PDB entry 8BBP | X-ray diffraction, 1.07 A resolution | chains A and B

Chain A:
Protein: Ferulic acid esterase
Organism: uncultured bacterium
Notes: EC 3.1.1.73
UniProtKB: A0A5S8WFA0 (A0A5S8WFA0_9BACT); numbering as in UniProt (aligned over 1-386)
Sequence (388 residues; row label = number of the first residue in the row):
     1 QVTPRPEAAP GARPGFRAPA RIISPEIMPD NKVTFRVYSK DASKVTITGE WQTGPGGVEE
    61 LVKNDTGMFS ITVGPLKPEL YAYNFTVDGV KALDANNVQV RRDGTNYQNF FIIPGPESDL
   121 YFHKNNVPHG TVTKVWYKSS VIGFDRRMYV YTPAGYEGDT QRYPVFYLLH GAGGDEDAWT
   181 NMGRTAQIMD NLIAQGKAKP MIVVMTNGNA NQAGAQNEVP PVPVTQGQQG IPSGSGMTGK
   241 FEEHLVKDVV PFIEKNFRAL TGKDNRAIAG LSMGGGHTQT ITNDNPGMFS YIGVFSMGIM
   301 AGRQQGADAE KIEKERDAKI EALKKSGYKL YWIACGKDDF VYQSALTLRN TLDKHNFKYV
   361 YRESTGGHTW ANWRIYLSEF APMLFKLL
Disordered / not traced: 1-20, 225-236, 301-312
Differences from the reference sequence: expression tag (387-388)

Chain B:
Protein: Ferulic acid esterase
Organism: uncultured bacterium
Notes: EC 3.1.1.73
UniProtKB: A0A5S8WFA0 (A0A5S8WFA0_9BACT); residues 1-386 here = UniProt positions 1-386
Sequence (388 residues; row label = number of the first residue in the row):
     1 QVTPRPEAAP GARPGFRAPA RIISPEIMPD NKVTFRVYSK DASKVTITGE WQTGPGGVEE
    61 LVKNDTGMFS ITVGPLKPEL YAYNFTVDGV KALDANNVQV RRDGTNYQNF FIIPGPESDL
   121 YFHKNNVPHG TVTKVWYKSS VIGFDRRMYV YTPAGYEGDT QRYPVFYLLH GAGGDEDAWT
   181 NMGRTAQIMD NLIAQGKAKP MIVVMTNGNA NQAGAQNEVP PVPVTQGQQG IPSGSGMTGK
   241 FEEHLVKDVV PFIEKNFRAL TGKDNRAIAG LSMGGGHTQT ITNDNPGMFS YIGVFSMGIM
   301 AGRQQGGDAE KIEKERDAKI EALKKSGYKL YWIACGKDDF VYQSALTLRN TLDKHNFKYV
   361 YRESTGGHTW ANWRIYLSEF APMLFKLL
Disordered / not traced: 1-19, 55-56, 224-237, 302-306, 387-388
Differences from the reference sequence: conflict Gly307 (Ala in A0A5S8WFA0); expression tag (387-388)

Interface between chain A and chain B:
Contacting residue pairs - 70 pairs, chain A then chain B:
  Val37(A) - Val90(B)  hydrophobic
  Tyr38(A) - Val90(B)
  Ser39(A) - Asp88(B)  hydrogen bond (side chain-backbone)
  Ser39(A) - Gly89(B)
  Ser39(A) - Val90(B)
  Asp41(A) - Asp88(B)
  Ala42(A) - Asp88(B)  hydrogen bond (backbone-backbone)
  Val87(A) - Val87(B)
  Val87(A) - Val90(B)  hydrophobic
  Asp88(A) - Ser39(B)  hydrogen bond (backbone-side chain)
  Asp88(A) - Asp41(B)
  Asp88(A) - Ala42(B)  hydrogen bond (backbone-backbone)
  Asp88(A) - Asp88(B)
  Gly89(A) - Ser39(B)
  Val90(A) - Val37(B)  hydrophobic
  Val90(A) - Ser39(B)
  Val90(A) - Val87(B)  hydrophobic
  Lys91(A) - Ala92(B)
  Ala92(A) - Lys91(B)
  Val98(A) - Tyr107(B)  hydrogen bond (backbone-side chain)
  Val98(A) - Gln216(B)
  Val98(A) - Asn217(B)
  Val100(A) - Tyr107(B)
  Gly104(A) - Val98(B)
  Tyr107(A) - Val98(B)  hydrogen bond (side chain-backbone)
  Tyr107(A) - Val100(B)
  His123(A) - Trp136(B)
  His123(A) - Glu218(B)
  His123(A) - Val219(B)
  His123(A) - Pro220(B)
  Asn125(A) - Val219(B)
  Asn125(A) - Pro220(B)  hydrogen bond (side chain-backbone)
  Asn125(A) - Pro221(B)  hydrogen bond (side chain-backbone)
  Asn125(A) - Val222(B)
  His129(A) - Trp136(B)
  Gly130(A) - Trp136(B)
  Thr131(A) - Thr133(B)
  Thr131(A) - Lys134(B)
  Thr131(A) - Val135(B)
  Val132(A) - Thr133(B)
  Val132(A) - Lys134(B)  hydrogen bond (backbone-backbone)
  Thr133(A) - Thr131(B)
  Thr133(A) - Val132(B)
  Thr133(A) - Thr133(B)
  Lys134(A) - Thr131(B)
  Lys134(A) - Val132(B)  hydrogen bond (backbone-backbone)
  Lys134(A) - Lys134(B)
  Val135(A) - Thr131(B)
  Val135(A) - Glu157(B)
  Trp136(A) - His123(B)
  Trp136(A) - His129(B)
  Trp136(A) - Gly130(B)
  Glu157(A) - Val135(B)
  Glu157(A) - Asn256(B)
  Gly158(A) - Lys255(B)
  Gly158(A) - Asn256(B)  hydrogen bond (backbone-side chain)
  Gln216(A) - Val98(B)
  Asn217(A) - Val98(B)
  Glu218(A) - His123(B)
  Val219(A) - His123(B)
  Val219(A) - Asn125(B)
  Pro220(A) - His123(B)
  Pro220(A) - Asn125(B)  hydrogen bond (backbone-side chain)
  Pro221(A) - Asn125(B)  hydrogen bond (backbone-side chain)
  Val222(A) - Asn125(B)
  Pro223(A) - Asn125(B)
  Phe252(A) - Glu157(B)
  Lys255(A) - Gly158(B)
  Asn256(A) - Glu157(B)
  Asn256(A) - Gly158(B)  hydrogen bond (side chain-backbone)
Also at the interface, not in a pair above, chain A (42 interface residues in all): Leu93, Thr105, Asp145, Ala213
Also at the interface, not in a pair above, chain B (42 interface residues in all): Tyr38, Leu93, Gln99, Gly104, Thr105, Pro128, Pro223, Phe252

Summary:
The chain A/chain B interface involves 42 residues from each chain; the contacts include 14 hydrogen bonds.
Polar pairs include Ser39(A)-Asp88(B), Asp88(A)-Ser39(B) and Val98(A)-Tyr107(B).
Here chain A is Ferulic acid esterase and chain B is Ferulic acid esterase, both from uncultured bacterium.
Entry 8BBP (Crystal structure of feruloyl esterase wtsFae1B) was determined by X-ray diffraction.
